Entry 4JKR (X-ray diffraction, 4.20 A resolution (low resolution: residue-level contacts below are approximate; hydrogen-bond / salt-bridge calls are withheld)); this record covers chains B and C of the 6 polymer chains in the assembly.

# Chain B
Protein: DNA-directed RNA polymerase subunit alpha
From: Escherichia coli
Notes: EC 2.7.7.6
UniProt: K0BPQ3 (K0BPQ3_ECO1E); residues 1-329 here = UniProt positions 1-329
Chain sequence (329 residues; row label = number of the first residue in the row):
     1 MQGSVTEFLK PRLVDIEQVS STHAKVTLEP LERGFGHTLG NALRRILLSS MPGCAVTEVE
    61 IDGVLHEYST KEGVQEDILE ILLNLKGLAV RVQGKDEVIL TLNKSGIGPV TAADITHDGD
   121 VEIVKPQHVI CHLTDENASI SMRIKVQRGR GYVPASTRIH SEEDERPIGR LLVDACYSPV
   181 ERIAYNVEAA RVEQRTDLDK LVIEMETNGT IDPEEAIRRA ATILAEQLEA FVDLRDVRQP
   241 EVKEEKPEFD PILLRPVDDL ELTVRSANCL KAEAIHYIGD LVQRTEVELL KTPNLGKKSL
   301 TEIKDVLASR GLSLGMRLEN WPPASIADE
Disordered / not traced: 1-5, 233-329

# Chain C
Protein: DNA-directed RNA polymerase subunit beta
From: Escherichia coli
Notes: EC 2.7.7.6
UniProt: C9QV90 (C9QV90_ECOD1); residues 1-1342 here = UniProt positions 1-1342
Chain sequence (1342 residues; row label = number of the first residue in the row):
     1 MVYSYTEKKR IRKDFGKRPQ VLDVPYLLSI QLDSFQKFIE QDPEGQYGLE AAFRSVFPIQ
    61 SYSGNSELQY VSYRLGEPVF DVQECQIRGV TYSAPLRVKL RLVIYEREAP EGTVKDIKEQ
   121 EVYMGEIPLM TDNGTFVING TERVIVSQLH RSPGVFFDSD KGKTHSSGKV LYNARIIPYR
   181 GSWLDFEFDP KDNLFVRIDR RRKLPATIIL RALNYTTEQI LDLFFEKVIF EIRDNKLQME
   241 LVPERLRGET ASFDIEANGK VYVEKGRRIT ARHIRQLEKD DVKLIEVPVE YIAGKVVAKD
   301 YIDESTGELI CAANMELSLD LLAKLSQSGH KRIETLFTND LDHGPYISET LRVDPTNDRL
   361 SALVEIYRMM RPGEPPTREA AESLFENLFF SEDRYDLSAV GRMKFNRSLL REEIEGSGIL
   421 SKDDIIDVMK KLIDIRNGKG EVDDIDHLGN RRIRSVGEMA ENQFRVGLVR VERAVKERLS
   481 LGDLDTLMPQ DMINAKPISA AVKEFFGSSQ LSQFMDQNNP LSEITHKRRI SALGPGGLTR
   541 ERAGFEVRDV HPTHYGRVCP IETPEGPNIG LINSLSVYAQ TNEYGFLETP YRKVTDGVVT
   601 DEIHYLSAIE EGNYVIAQAN SNLDEEGHFV EDLVTCRSKG ESSLFSRDQV DYMDVSTQQV
   661 VSVGASLIPF LEHDDANRAL MGANMQRQAV PTLRADKPLV GTGMERAVAV DSGVTAVAKR
   721 GGVVQYVDAS RIVIKVNEDE MYPGEAGIDI YNLTKYTRSN QNTCINQMPC VSLGEPVERG
   781 DVLADGPSTD LGELALGQNM RVAFMPWNGY NFEDSILVSE RVVQEDRFTT IHIQELACVS
   841 RDTKLGPEEI TADIPNVGEA ALSKLDESGI VYIGAEVTGG DILVGKVTPK GETQLTPEEK
   901 LLRAIFGEKA SDVKDSSLRV PNGVSGTVID VQVFTRDGVE KDKRALEIEE MQLKQAKKDL
   961 SEELQILEAG LFSRIRAVLV AGGVEAEKLD KLPRDRWLEL GLTDEEKQNQ LEQLAEQYDE
  1021 LKHEFEKKLE AKRRKITQGD DLAPGVLKIV KVYLAVKRRI QPGDKMAGRH GNKGVISKIN
  1081 PIEDMPYDEN GTPVDIVLNP LGVPSRMNIG QILETHLGMA AKGIGDKINA MLKQQQEVAK
  1141 LREFIQRAYD LGADVRQKVD LSTFSDEEVM RLAENLRKGM PIATPVFDGA KEAEIKELLK
  1201 LGDLPTSGQI RLYDGRTGEQ FERPVTVGYM YMLKLNHLVD DKMHARSTGS YSLVTQQPLG
  1261 GKAQFGGQRF GEMEVWALEA YGAAYTLQEM LTVKSDDVNG RTKMYKNIVD GNHQMEPGMP
  1321 ESFNVLLKEI RSLGINIELE DE
Disordered / not traced: 1-2
Bound ions: Sr2+ near Val24 (its only coordinating residue here)

# How chain B and chain C interact
Residue-residue contacts - 7 pairs, chain B then chain C:
  Arg33(B) with Ile1079(C)
  Gly34(B) with Glu1083(C)
  His37(B) with Arg1216(C)
  Asn41(B) with Arg1216(C); Thr1217(C)
  Arg44(B) with Glu1219(C)
  Arg45(B) with Glu1219(C)
Interface residues without a listed pair, chain B (7 interface residues in all): Tyr185
Interface residues without a listed pair, chain C (6 interface residues in all): Pro1081

# In short
7 residues of chain B and 6 residues of chain C are in contact.
Here chain B is DNA-directed RNA polymerase subunit alpha and chain C is DNA-directed RNA polymerase subunit
beta, both from Escherichia coli. Entry 4JKR (Crystal Structure of E. coli RNA Polymerase in complex with
ppGpp) was determined by X-ray diffraction.
